4KWM - chains A and B; structure by X-ray diffraction, 2.70 A resolution.

== Chain A ==
Molecule: Hemagglutinin
Organism: Influenza A virus
Notes: fragment: ha1 residues 17-341
UniProtKB: C0LYC6 (C0LYC6_9INFA); residues 1-325 here correspond to UniProt positions 17-341 (UniProt number = residue number + 16)
Chain sequence (329 residues; numbered -3 to 325; the number before each row is that of its first residue; numbers below 1 keep their minus sign (Ala-3 is residue -3)):
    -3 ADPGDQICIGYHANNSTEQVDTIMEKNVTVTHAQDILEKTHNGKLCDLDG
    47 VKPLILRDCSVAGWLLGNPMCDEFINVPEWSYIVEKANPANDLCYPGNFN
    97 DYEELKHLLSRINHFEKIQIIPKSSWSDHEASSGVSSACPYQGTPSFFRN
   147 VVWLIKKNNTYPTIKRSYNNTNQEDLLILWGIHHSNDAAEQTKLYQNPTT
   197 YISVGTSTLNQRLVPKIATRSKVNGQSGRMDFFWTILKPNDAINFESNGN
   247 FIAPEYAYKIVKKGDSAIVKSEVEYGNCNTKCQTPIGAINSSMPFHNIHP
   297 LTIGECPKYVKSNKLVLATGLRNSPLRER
Not modelled in the structure: -3 to -2, 322-325
Construct notes: expression tag (-3 to 0); conflict Ile151 (Thr167 in C0LYC6), Asp171 (Asn187 in C0LYC6), Thr188 (Ile204 in C0LYC6), Lys259 (Glu275 in C0LYC6), Val265 (Met281 in C0LYC6), Asn273 (Tyr289 in C0LYC6)
Disulfides: Cys42-Cys274, Cys55-Cys67, Cys90-Cys135, Cys278-Cys302
Glycans and other covalent adducts: N-acetylglucosamine (NAG) linked to Asn165
From the paper describing this entry:
  - post-translational modification sites: Asn154, Asn165

== Chain B ==
Molecule: Hemagglutinin
Organism: Influenza A virus
Notes: fragment: ha2 residues 346-519
UniProtKB: C0LYC6 (C0LYC6_9INFA); residues 1-174 here correspond to UniProt positions 346-519 (UniProt number = residue number + 345)
Chain sequence (174 residues; each row starts with the number of its first residue):
     1 GLFGAIAGFIEGGWQGMVDGWYGYHHSNEQGSGYAADKESTQKAIDGVTN
    51 KVNSIIDKMNTQFEAVGREFNNLERRIENLNKKMEDGFLDVWTYNAELLV
   101 LMENERTLDFHDSNVKNLYDKVRLQLRDNAKELGNGCFEFYHKCDNECME
   151 SVRNGTYDYPQYSEEARLKREEIS
Not modelled in the structure: 1-9, 174
Construct notes: conflict Glu64 (Gly409 in C0LYC6)
Disulfides: Cys144-Cys148
Glycans and other covalent adducts: N-acetylglucosamine (NAG) linked to Asn154
From the paper describing this entry:
  - post-translational modification sites: Asn154

== Chain A / chain B interface ==
Disulfides between the chains: Cys4(A)-Cys137(B)
Contacting residue pairs (101):
  Pro-1(A) with Glu139(B)
  Gly0(A) with Glu139(B), hydrogen bond (backbone-side chain)
  Asp1(A) with Ser27(B); Asn28(B); Glu29(B); Phe138(B); Glu139(B); Phe140(B), hydrogen bond (backbone-backbone); His142(B); Lys143(B); Cys144(B), hydrogen bond (side chain-backbone)
  Gln2(A) with His26(B); Ser27(B), hydrogen bond (backbone-backbone); Leu133(B); Phe138(B); Glu139(B); Phe140(B); Met149(B)
  Ile3(A) with His25(B); Cys137(B); Phe138(B), hydrogen bond (backbone-backbone); Phe140(B); Met149(B), hydrophobic; Val152(B), hydrophobic
  Cys4(A) with Trp14(B), hydrophobic; Gly23(B); Tyr24(B); His25(B), hydrogen bond (backbone-backbone); Gly136(B); Cys137(B), disulfide
  Ile5(A) with Gly23(B); Tyr24(B), hydrophobic; Val115(B); Leu118(B), hydrophobic; Tyr119(B), hydrophobic; Val122(B), hydrophobic; Gly136(B), hydrogen bond (backbone-backbone)
  Gly6(A) with Trp14(B); Tyr22(B); Gly23(B), hydrogen bond (backbone-backbone)
  Tyr7(A) with Gly12(B); Gly13(B); Trp14(B), hydrogen bond (backbone-backbone); Met17(B); Trp21(B)
  His8(A) with Met17(B); Gly20(B); Trp21(B), hydrogen bond (backbone-backbone)
  Ala9(A) with Gly13(B); Trp14(B), hydrogen bond (backbone-backbone); Gln15(B)
  Asn10(A) with Gln15(B), hydrogen bond (backbone-side chain)
  Val16(A) with Asn104(B)
  Asp17(A) with Leu101(B); Asn104(B), hydrogen bond (backbone-side chain)
  Thr18(A) with Leu101(B); Glu105(B)
  Ile19(A) with Leu101(B), hydrophobic; Met102(B); Glu105(B)
  Val24(A) with Leu108(B), hydrophobic
  Gln30(A) with Val52(B)
  Glu99(A) with Glu69(B); Asn71(B)
  Lys102(A) with Glu69(B), salt bridge
  Asp261(A) with Glu64(B)
  Lys266(A) with Glu69(B), salt bridge
  Pro290(A) with Ile56(B), hydrophobic
  Phe291(A) with Ala96(B), hydrophobic
  Leu297(A) with Gly67(B)
  Thr298(A) with Ala65(B)
  Ile299(A) with Ala65(B), hydrophobic
  Gly300(A) with Phe63(B); Ala65(B)
  Glu301(A) with Phe63(B)
  Cys302(A) with Gln62(B)
  Lys304(A) with Met59(B); Trp92(B)
  Tyr305(A) with Leu89(B), hydrophobic
  Val306(A) with Trp92(B); Thr93(B)
  Lys307(A) with Leu89(B); Thr93(B), hydrogen bond (backbone-side chain)
  Ser308(A) with Thr93(B); Glu97(B), hydrogen bond
  Val312(A) with Val100(B); Asn104(B), hydrogen bond (backbone-side chain)
  Leu313(A) with Ile55(B), hydrophobic; Val100(B), hydrophobic; Asn104(B)
  Ala314(A) with Asn104(B), hydrogen bond (backbone-side chain); Thr107(B)
  Thr315(A) with Trp21(B); Val48(B); His111(B), hydrogen bond (backbone-side chain)
  Gly316(A) with Leu108(B); His111(B), hydrogen bond (backbone-side chain)
  Leu317(A) with Trp21(B), hydrophobic; Tyr22(B), hydrophobic; His111(B)
  Arg318(A) with Leu108(B)
Interface residues without a listed pair, chain A (47 interface residues in all): Asn11, Met20, Val26, Ile32, Leu311
Interface residues without a listed pair, chain B (59 interface residues in all): Ile10, Val66, Phe70, Arg153

== Overview ==
47 residues of chain A face 59 of chain B across their interface; the contacts include 1 disulfide bond, 19
hydrogen bonds and 2 salt bridges. Among the polar pairs are Lys102(A)-Glu69(B), Lys266(A)-Glu69(B) and
Gly0(A)-Glu139(B). N-acetylglucosamine is covalently linked to Asn165(A). Covalently linked
N-acetylglucosamine: at Asn154(B). From the paper: modification sites Asn154(A), Asn165(A) and Asn154(B).
Chain A is Hemagglutinin and chain B is Hemagglutinin, both from Influenza A virus; the structure, Structure
of a/anhui/5/2005 h5 ha, was determined by X-ray diffraction (same publication as 4KW1 and 4KTH).
